Entry 7VKT (electron microscopy, 2.90 A resolution); this record covers chains C and E of the 5 polymer chains in the assembly.

Chain C:
Name: Guanine nucleotide-binding protein G(I)/G(S)/G(T) subunit beta-1
From: Homo sapiens
UniProtKB: P62873 (GBB1_HUMAN); residue numbers follow UniProt; this construct covers 2-340
Sequence (345 residues; each row starts with the number of its first residue; numbers below 1 keep their minus sign (Met-4 is residue -4)):
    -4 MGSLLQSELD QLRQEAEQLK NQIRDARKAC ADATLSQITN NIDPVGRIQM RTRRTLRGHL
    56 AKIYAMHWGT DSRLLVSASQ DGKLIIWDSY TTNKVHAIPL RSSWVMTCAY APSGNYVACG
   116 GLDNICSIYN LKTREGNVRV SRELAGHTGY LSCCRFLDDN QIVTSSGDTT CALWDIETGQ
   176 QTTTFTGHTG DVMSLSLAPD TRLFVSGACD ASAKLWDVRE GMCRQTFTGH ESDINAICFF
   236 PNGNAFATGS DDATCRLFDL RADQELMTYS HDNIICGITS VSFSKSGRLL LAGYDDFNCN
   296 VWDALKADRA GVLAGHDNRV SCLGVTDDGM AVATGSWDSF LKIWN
Unresolved in the structure: -4 to 1
Sequence notes: initiating methionine (-4); expression tag (-3 to 1)
Swiss-Prot annotation at these positions:
  - modified residue: Ser2 (N-acetylserine), His266 (Phosphohistidine)
  - natural variant: Leu30 (L30F: In MRD42; uncertain significance), Arg52 (R52G: In MRD42), Gly64 (G64V: In MRD42), Asp76 (D76E: In MRD42; D76G: In MRD42), Gly77 (G77S: In MRD42), Lys78 (K78R: In MRD42), Ile80 (I80N: In MRD42; I80T: In MRD42), His91 (H91R: In MRD42; uncertain significance), Ala92 (A92T: In MRD42), Pro94 (P94S: In MRD42), Leu95 (L95P: In MRD42), Arg96 (R96L: In MRD42), 5 further natural variant entries in UniProt

Chain E:
Name: scFv16
From: Homo sapiens
Notes: antibody fragment or engineered binder
Sequence (247 residues; numbered 2 to 248; the number before each row is that of its first residue):
     2 VQLVESGGGL VQPGGSRKLS CSASGFAFSS FGMHWVRQAP EKGLEWVAYI SSGSGTIYYA
    62 DTVKGRFTIS RDDPKNTLFL QMTSLRSEDT AMYYCVRSIY YYGSSPFDFW GQGTTLTVSA
   122 GGGGSGGGGS GGGGSADIVM TQATSSVPVT PGESVSISCR SSKSLLHSNG NTYLYWFLQR
   182 PGQSPQLLIY RMSNLASGVP DRFSGSGSGT AFTLTISRLE AEDVGVYYCM QHLEYPLTFG
   242 AGTKLEL
Unresolved in the structure: 121-135
Disulfides: Cys160-Cys230

Chain C / chain E interface:
Contacting residue pairs (7):
  Arg68(C) with Tyr103(E)
  Val90(C) with Tyr102(E), hydrophobic
  Arg129(C) with Val2(E)
  Glu130(C) with Gly26(E); Phe27(E); Ala28(E), hydrogen bond (backbone-backbone)
  Gly131(C) with Phe32(E)
Interface residues without a listed pair, chain C (9 interface residues in all): Asp66, Leu69, Asp83, His91

Summary:
9 residues of chain C and 7 residues of chain E are in contact, with 1 hydrogen bond. The hydrogen-bonded pair
Glu130(C)-Ala28(E) is a backbone contact.
Here chain C is Guanine nucleotide-binding protein G(I)/G(S)/G(T) subunit beta-1 and chain E is scFv16, both
from Homo sapiens. Entry 7VKT (cryo-EM structure of LTB4-bound BLT1 in complex with Gi protein) was determined
by electron microscopy.
